Entry 6WUJ (electron microscopy, 3.70 A resolution); this record covers chains A and C of the 3 polymer chains in the assembly.

== Chain A ==
Molecule: Sam35
Source organism: Thermothelomyces thermophilus
UniProtKB: G2QAT9 (G2QAT9_MYCTT); numbering as in UniProt; present here: 1-262, 264-333
Chain sequence (332 residues; row label = number of the first residue in the row; note: 1 number in that range is skipped by the numbering (no residue carries it; nothing is unmodelled there)):
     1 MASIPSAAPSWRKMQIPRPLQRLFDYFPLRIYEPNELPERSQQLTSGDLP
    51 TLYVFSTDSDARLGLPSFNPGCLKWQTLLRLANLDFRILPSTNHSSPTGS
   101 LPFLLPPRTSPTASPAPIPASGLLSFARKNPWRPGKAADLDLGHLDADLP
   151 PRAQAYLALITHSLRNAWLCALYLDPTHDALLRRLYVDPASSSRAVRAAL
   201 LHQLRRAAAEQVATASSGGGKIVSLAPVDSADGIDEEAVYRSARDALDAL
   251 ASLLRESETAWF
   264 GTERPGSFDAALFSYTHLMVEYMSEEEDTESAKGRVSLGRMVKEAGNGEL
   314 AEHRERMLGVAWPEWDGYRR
Not modelled in the structure: 1-23, 129-140, 286-300

== Chain C ==
Molecule: Tom37 domain-containing protein
Source organism: Thermothelomyces thermophilus
UniProtKB: G2Q6R7 (G2Q6R7_MYCTT); numbering as in UniProt (aligned over 1-445)
Chain sequence (479 residues; numbered -33 to 445; the number before each row is that of its first residue; numbers below 1 keep their minus sign (Met-33 is residue -33)):
   -33 MSSAWSHPQFEKGGGSGGGSGGSAWSHPQFEKGGMAVQLHVWGPAFGLPS
    17 IDAECLAAIAYLAQTLGSADYQLIQSSPSAVPTQHLPTLYDSRTSTWIGG
    67 FTSITAHLHTHPPPTFQSAPQPTDGSSSTTTTTTTTTTAASATADGTAYT
   117 AFLSAHAAPLLALSLYVSSANYGAATRPAYSAVLPLPLPWTEPPAVRAAM
   167 ARRAAHLGLSSLDADAAAERARAEERRAAADGWVAVPPHATAGRAAGGGG
   217 GGGGGGGKGGGVAAVLTPEQKSRIRLEEAAREVLDVLAEVDWAAGGGGRQ
   267 VAAEVRCLAFGYLALMLLPDVPRPWLREIMEGRYPALCTFVRDFRARVFP
   317 QGGKLLPWADGGAQASASASASASAVALRFVRAVMAEVPLVGEWWSRWWT
   367 ARKKREVLASKGAKPAPSNDLLLLLGAGLGLTVVGAGVFFYRGLPPFGEA
   417 VQVWRKPVVGLSSFGAAGAMFSGALYGLD
Not modelled in the structure: -33 to 1, 76-104, 179-236, 261-262, 337-338, 377-445
Differences from the reference sequence: expression tag (-33 to 0)

== Interface between chain A and chain C ==
Pairs across the interface (40; chain A residue first):
  Pro151(A) - Val252(C)
  Pro151(A) - Glu255(C)
  Arg152(A) - Asp111(C)  salt bridge
  Arg152(A) - Glu255(C)  hydrogen bond (backbone-side chain)
  Arg152(A) - Arg265(C)
  Gln154(A) - Val252(C)
  Ala155(A) - Ala114(C)
  Ala155(A) - Tyr115(C)  hydrophobic
  Ala155(A) - Phe118(C)
  Ala155(A) - Val252(C)  hydrophobic
  Tyr156(A) - Ala110(C)
  Tyr156(A) - Asp111(C)  hydrogen bond
  Tyr156(A) - Ala114(C)  hydrophobic
  Ala158(A) - Ala117(C)
  Ala158(A) - Phe118(C)  hydrophobic
  Leu159(A) - Ala117(C)  hydrophobic
  His162(A) - Ala121(C)
  His162(A) - His122(C)
  Arg206(A) - Arg363(C)
  Thr214(A) - Arg169(C)
  Ser216(A) - Arg169(C)
  Gly220(A) - His51(C)  hydrogen bond (backbone-side chain)
  Lys221(A) - Thr49(C)  hydrogen bond (side chain-backbone)
  Lys221(A) - Gln50(C)
  Ile222(A) - Gln50(C)  hydrogen bond (backbone-backbone)
  Ile222(A) - Ala161(C)  hydrophobic
  Ile222(A) - Ala165(C)  hydrophobic
  Val223(A) - Gln50(C)
  Val223(A) - Ser362(C)
  Leu225(A) - Pro160(C)  hydrophobic
  Ala226(A) - Arg168(C)
  Pro227(A) - Arg168(C)
  Asp229(A) - Arg363(C)  salt bridge
  Ala231(A) - Lys370(C)  hydrogen bond (backbone-side chain)
  Asp232(A) - Ala367(C)
  Asp232(A) - Lys370(C)  salt bridge
  Ile234(A) - Lys370(C)  hydrogen bond (backbone-side chain)
  Arg241(A) - Thr68(C)  hydrogen bond
  Arg241(A) - Ser69(C)
  Ser252(A) - Ala110(C)
Also at the interface, not in a pair above, chain A (29 interface residues in all): Ser224, Asp235, Ala238, Asp245, Ala249
Also at the interface, not in a pair above, chain C (36 interface residues in all): Glu20, Pro44, Ala106, Ser107, Thr113, Ser120, Val162, Ala164, Glu248, Ala352, Thr366

== Overview ==
29 residues of chain A and 36 residues of chain C are in contact; the contacts include 8 hydrogen bonds and 3
salt bridges. Polar pairs include Arg152(A)-Asp111(C), Asp229(A)-Arg363(C) and Asp232(A)-Lys370(C).
Chain A is Sam35 and chain C is Tom37 domain-containing protein, both from Thermothelomyces thermophilus; the
structure, Mitochondrial SAM complex - monomer in detergent, was determined by electron microscopy together
with 6WUH, 6WUL, 6WUM, 6WUN and 6WUT from the same study.
